PDB entry 1S32 | X-ray diffraction, 2.05 A resolution | chains A and E of the 10 polymer chains in the assembly

== Chain A ==
Molecule: Histone H3
Organism: Xenopus laevis
Reference sequence: A0A310TTQ1 (A0A310TTQ1_XENLA); residues 401-535 here correspond to UniProt positions 2-136 (UniProt number = residue number - 399)
Amino-acid sequence (135 residues; each row starts with the number of its first residue):
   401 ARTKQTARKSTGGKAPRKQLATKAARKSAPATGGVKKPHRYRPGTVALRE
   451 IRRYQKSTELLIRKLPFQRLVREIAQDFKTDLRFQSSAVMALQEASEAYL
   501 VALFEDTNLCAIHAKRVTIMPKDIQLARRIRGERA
Unresolved in the structure: 401-437

== Chain E ==
Molecule: Histone H3
Organism: Xenopus laevis
Reference sequence: A0A310TTQ1 (A0A310TTQ1_XENLA); residues 601-735 here correspond to UniProt positions 2-136 (UniProt number = residue number - 599)
Amino-acid sequence (135 residues; each row starts with the number of its first residue):
   601 ARTKQTARKSTGGKAPRKQLATKAARKSAPATGGVKKPHRYRPGTVALRE
   651 IRRYQKSTELLIRKLPFQRLVREIAQDFKTDLRFQSSAVMALQEASEAYL
   701 VALFEDTNLCAIHAKRVTIMPKDIQLARRIRGERA
Unresolved in the structure: 601-636
Bound ions: Mn2+ near Asp677 (its only coordinating residue here)

== How chain A and chain E interact ==
Pairs across the interface (27):
  Glu505(A) - Arg729(E)  salt bridge
  Asp506(A) - Arg729(E)  salt bridge
  Leu509(A) - Leu726(E)  hydrophobic
  Leu509(A) - Arg729(E)
  Cys510(A) - His713(E)  hydrogen bond (backbone-side chain)
  Cys510(A) - Ile730(E)  hydrophobic
  His513(A) - Cys710(E)  hydrogen bond (side chain-backbone)
  His513(A) - Ala714(E)
  His513(A) - Arg716(E)
  His513(A) - Lys722(E)
  His513(A) - Asp723(E)  salt bridge
  His513(A) - Leu726(E)
  Ala514(A) - His713(E)
  Arg516(A) - His713(E)
  Lys522(A) - His713(E)
  Asp523(A) - His713(E)  salt bridge
  Leu526(A) - Leu709(E)  hydrophobic
  Leu526(A) - His713(E)
  Ala527(A) - Ile730(E)
  Arg529(A) - Asp706(E)  salt bridge
  Arg529(A) - Leu709(E)
  Ile530(A) - Asp706(E)
  Ile530(A) - Cys710(E)  hydrophobic
  Ile530(A) - Ala727(E)
  Ile530(A) - Ile730(E)  hydrophobic
  Ile530(A) - Arg731(E)
  Arg531(A) - Ile730(E)
Interface residues without a listed pair, chain A (15 interface residues in all): Ala511
Interface residues without a listed pair, chain E (15 interface residues in all): Glu705, Ala711

== Overview ==
Chain A and chain E each contribute 15 residues to their interface; the contacts include 2 hydrogen bonds and
5 salt bridges. Polar pairs include Glu505(A)-Arg729(E), Asp506(A)-Arg729(E) and His513(A)-Asp723(E).
Chain A and chain E are both Histone H3 (Xenopus laevis); the structure, Molecular Recognition of the
Nucleosomal 'Supergroove', was determined by X-ray diffraction.
